8WP1 - chains D and E of the 4 polymer chains in the assembly; structure by electron microscopy, 3.15 A resolution.

[Chain D]
Molecule: Guanine nucleotide-binding protein G(I)/G(S)/G(T) subunit beta-1
From: Homo sapiens
UniProt: P62873 (GBB1_HUMAN); residues 3-340 here = UniProt positions 3-340
Amino-acid sequence (338 residues; row label = number of the first residue in the row):
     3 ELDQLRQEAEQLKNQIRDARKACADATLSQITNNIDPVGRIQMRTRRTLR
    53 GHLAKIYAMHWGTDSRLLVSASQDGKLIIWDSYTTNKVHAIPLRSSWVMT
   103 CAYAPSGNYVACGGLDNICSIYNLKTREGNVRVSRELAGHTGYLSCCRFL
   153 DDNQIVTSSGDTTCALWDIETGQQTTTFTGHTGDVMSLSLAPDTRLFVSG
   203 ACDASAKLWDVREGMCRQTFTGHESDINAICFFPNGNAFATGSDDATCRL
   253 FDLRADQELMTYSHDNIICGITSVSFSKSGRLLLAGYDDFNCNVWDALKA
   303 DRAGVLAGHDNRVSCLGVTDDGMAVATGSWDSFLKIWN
Unresolved in the structure: 129-132
UniProt features mapped onto this chain:
  - modified residue: His266 (Phosphohistidine)
  - natural variant: Leu30 (L30F: In MRD42; uncertain significance), Arg52 (R52G: In MRD42), Gly64 (G64V: In MRD42), Asp76 (D76E: In MRD42; D76G: In MRD42), Gly77 (G77S: In MRD42), Lys78 (K78R: In MRD42), Ile80 (I80N: In MRD42; I80T: In MRD42), His91 (H91R: In MRD42; uncertain significance), Ala92 (A92T: In MRD42), Pro94 (P94S: In MRD42), Leu95 (L95P: In MRD42), Arg96 (R96L: In MRD42), 5 further natural variant entries in UniProt

[Chain E]
Molecule: Guanine nucleotide-binding protein G(I)/G(S)/G(O) subunit gamma-2
From: Homo sapiens
UniProt: P59768 (GBG2_HUMAN); residue numbers follow UniProt; this construct covers 8-63
Amino-acid sequence (56 residues; numbered 8 to 63; the number before each row is that of its first residue):
     8 SIAQARKLVEQLKMEANIDRIKVSKAAADLMAYCEAHAKEDPLLTPVPAS
    58 ENPFRE

[Chain D / chain E interface]
Contacting residue pairs (76):
  Glu3(D) - Ile9(E)
  Leu4(D) - Ser8(E)
  Leu7(D) - Ala12(E)  hydrophobic
  Leu7(D) - Arg13(E)
  Leu7(D) - Val16(E)
  Glu10(D) - Val16(E)
  Glu10(D) - Lys20(E)  salt bridge
  Ala11(D) - Val16(E)  hydrophobic
  Ala11(D) - Leu19(E)
  Leu14(D) - Val16(E)
  Leu14(D) - Leu19(E)  hydrophobic
  Leu14(D) - Lys20(E)
  Ile18(D) - Leu19(E)
  Ile18(D) - Ala23(E)  hydrophobic
  Ile18(D) - Arg27(E)
  Cys25(D) - Ile28(E)  hydrogen bond (side chain-backbone)
  Cys25(D) - Lys29(E)
  Cys25(D) - Val30(E)  hydrogen bond (backbone-backbone)
  Ala26(D) - Val30(E)  hydrophobic
  Asp27(D) - Lys29(E)
  Asp27(D) - Val30(E)
  Asp27(D) - Ser31(E)  hydrogen bond
  Ala28(D) - Val30(E)
  Ala28(D) - Ser31(E)
  Leu30(D) - Ala34(E)  hydrophobic
  Ile33(D) - Ser31(E)
  Ile33(D) - Ala34(E)  hydrophobic
  Ile33(D) - Met38(E)  hydrophobic
  Thr34(D) - Met38(E)
  Ile37(D) - Met38(E)  hydrophobic
  Val40(D) - Leu51(E)  hydrophobic
  Met45(D) - Leu50(E)  hydrophobic
  Arg48(D) - Phe61(E)
  Arg49(D) - Phe61(E)  hydrogen bond (side chain-backbone)
  Arg49(D) - Glu63(E)  salt bridge
  Ser84(D) - Phe61(E)
  Tyr85(D) - Pro60(E)  hydrophobic
  Tyr85(D) - Phe61(E)  hydrophobic
  Cys218(D) - Gln18(E)
  Cys218(D) - Glu22(E)
  Arg219(D) - Glu22(E)
  Thr221(D) - Glu22(E)  hydrogen bond
  Phe235(D) - Tyr40(E)  hydrophobic
  Phe235(D) - Cys41(E)  hydrophobic
  Pro236(D) - Tyr40(E)
  Asn237(D) - Tyr40(E)
  Asp254(D) - Ala33(E)
  Arg256(D) - Arg27(E)
  Arg256(D) - Ile28(E)
  Arg256(D) - Asp36(E)  salt bridge
  Ala257(D) - Ile28(E)
  Asp258(D) - Ile25(E)
  Gln259(D) - Val30(E)
  Ser279(D) - Asp48(E)  hydrogen bond
  Lys280(D) - Glu47(E)
  Ser281(D) - Tyr40(E)
  Ser281(D) - Cys41(E)  hydrogen bond (backbone-side chain)
  Ser281(D) - His44(E)  hydrogen bond (side chain-backbone)
  Ser281(D) - Asp48(E)  hydrogen bond
  Gly282(D) - Cys41(E)  hydrogen bond (backbone-side chain)
  Arg283(D) - Cys41(E)
  Arg283(D) - Leu51(E)
  Leu284(D) - Leu51(E)  hydrophobic
  Leu300(D) - Met38(E)  hydrophobic
  Leu300(D) - Cys41(E)  hydrophobic
  Asp323(D) - Pro49(E)
  Gly324(D) - Pro49(E)
  Gly324(D) - Leu50(E)
  Met325(D) - Pro49(E)  hydrophobic
  Met325(D) - Leu50(E)
  Met325(D) - Val54(E)  hydrophobic
  Met325(D) - Glu58(E)
  Met325(D) - Asn59(E)
  Met325(D) - Pro60(E)
  Ala326(D) - Phe61(E)  hydrophobic
  Val327(D) - Leu50(E)  hydrophobic
Also at the interface, not in a pair above, chain D (57 interface residues in all): Lys15, Gln17, Ala21, Arg22, Ala24, Ile43, Lys209, Gln220, Leu252, Leu261, Val320, Ile338, Asn340
Also at the interface, not in a pair above, chain E (37 interface residues in all): Asp26, Lys32, Leu37

[Summary]
57 residues of chain D and 37 residues of chain E are in contact, with 10 hydrogen bonds and 3 salt bridges.
Polar contacts include Glu10(D)-Lys20(E), Arg49(D)-Glu63(E) and Arg256(D)-Asp36(E).
Here chain D is Guanine nucleotide-binding protein G(I)/G(S)/G(T) subunit beta-1 and chain E is Guanine
nucleotide-binding protein G(I)/G(S)/G(O) subunit gamma-2, both from Homo sapiens. Entry 8WP1 (Cryo-EM
structure of SUCR1 in complex with cis-epoxysuccinic acid and Gi proteins) was determined by electron
microscopy (same publication as 8WOG).
